5T95 - chains A and B; structure by X-ray diffraction, 1.69 A resolution.

Chain A (and B):
Name: Prephenate dehydrogenase 1
From: Glycine max
Notes: EC 1.3.1.13; chain B of this document is another copy of the same molecule, construct and numbering; everything in this record applies to it too
Reference sequence: I1MYY4 (I1MYY4_SOYBN); numbering as in UniProt (aligned over 1-271)
Amino-acid sequence (271 residues; each row starts with the number of its first residue):
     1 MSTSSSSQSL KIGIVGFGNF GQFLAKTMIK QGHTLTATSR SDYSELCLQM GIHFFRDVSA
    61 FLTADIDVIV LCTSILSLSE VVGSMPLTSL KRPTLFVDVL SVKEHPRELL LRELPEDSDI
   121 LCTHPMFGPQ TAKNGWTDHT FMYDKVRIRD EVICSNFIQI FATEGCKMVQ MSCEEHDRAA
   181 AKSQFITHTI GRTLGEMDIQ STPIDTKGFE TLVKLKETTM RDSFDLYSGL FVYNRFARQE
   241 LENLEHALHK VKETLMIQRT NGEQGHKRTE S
Not modelled in the structure: 1-8, 258-271 (chain B: 1-7, 258-271)
Construct notes: engineered mutation Thr219 (Met in I1MYY4), Asp222 (Asn in I1MYY4)
Small-molecule neighbours:
  - NADP (NAP; NADP nicotinamide-adenine-dinucleotide phosphate): Gly16, Phe17, Gly18, Asn19, Phe20, Ser39, Arg40, Ser41, Tyr43, Cys72, Thr73, Ser74, Ile75, Ser77, Glu80, Val81, Val99, Leu100, Ser101, His124, Pro125, Phe127, Gly128, Pro129, Asp222, Ser223, Asp225, Leu226
  - tyrosine (TYR): Ser101, His124, Pro125, Met126, Phe127, Gly128, Pro129, Gln130, Thr131, Gln184, Thr218, Asp222, Leu226

Chain A / chain B interface:
Residue-residue contacts (85):
  Met126(A) with Ile204(B); Thr206(B)
  Asp138(A) with Lys207(B), hydrogen bond (backbone-side chain)
  His139(A) with Lys207(B)
  Thr140(A) with Pro203(B)
  Val169(A) with Pro203(B)
  Met171(A) with Ile204(B), hydrophobic
  His176(A) with Ile204(B)
  Ala179(A) with Ile204(B), hydrophobic
  Lys182(A) with Phe209(B)
  Ser183(A) with Phe209(B)
  Ile186(A) with Met197(B), hydrophobic
  Thr187(A) with Gly208(B); Phe209(B); Leu212(B)
  Thr189(A) with Leu248(B)
  Ile190(A) with Leu194(B), hydrophobic; Leu212(B), hydrophobic
  Arg192(A) with Val251(B)
  Thr193(A) with Leu244(B); Ala247(B); Leu248(B); Val251(B)
  Leu194(A) with Ile190(B), hydrophobic
  Glu196(A) with Ala247(B); Lys250(B), salt bridge; Val251(B)
  Met197(A) with Ile186(B), hydrophobic; Asn243(B); Leu244(B), hydrophobic; Ala247(B), hydrophobic
  Pro203(A) with Thr140(B); Lys167(B), hydrogen bond (backbone-side chain); Val169(B)
  Ile204(A) with Met126(B); Val169(B), hydrophobic; Met171(B), hydrophobic; His176(B); Ala179(B), hydrophobic
  Thr206(A) with Met126(B)
  Lys207(A) with Asp138(B), hydrogen bond (side chain-backbone); His139(B)
  Gly208(A) with Thr187(B)
  Phe209(A) with Lys182(B); Ser183(B); Thr187(B)
  Thr211(A) with Thr211(B); Lys214(B), hydrogen bond
  Leu212(A) with Thr187(B); Ile190(B), hydrophobic; Leu215(B), hydrophobic
  Lys214(A) with Thr211(B), hydrogen bond
  Leu215(A) with Leu212(B), hydrophobic
  Phe224(A) with Thr254(B)
  Tyr227(A) with Val251(B); Leu255(B), hydrophobic
  Ser228(A) with Leu255(B)
  Phe231(A) with Leu255(B), hydrophobic
  Arg238(A) with Lys252(B); Met256(B)
  Leu241(A) with Lys252(B)
  Asn243(A) with Met197(B)
  Leu244(A) with Thr193(B); Met197(B), hydrophobic; Leu248(B), hydrophobic
  Glu245(A) with His249(B), salt bridge; Lys252(B), salt bridge
  Ala247(A) with Thr193(B); Glu196(B); Met197(B), hydrophobic
  Leu248(A) with Thr189(B); Thr193(B); Leu248(B), hydrophobic
  Lys250(A) with Glu196(B), salt bridge
  Val251(A) with Arg192(B); Thr193(B); Tyr227(B)
  Lys252(A) with Arg238(B); Leu241(B); Glu245(B), salt bridge
  Thr254(A) with Phe224(B)
  Leu255(A) with Tyr227(B); Phe231(B), hydrophobic
  Met256(A) with Arg238(B); Leu241(B), hydrophobic
Also at the interface, not in a pair above, chain A (54 interface residues in all): Thr131, Met142, Ala180, Gln184, Phe185, Thr202, Asp205, Glu240
Also at the interface, not in a pair above, chain B (56 interface residues in all): Thr131, Met142, Ala180, Gln184, Phe185, Thr202, Asp205, Ser228, Glu240

In short:
54 residues of chain A and 56 residues of chain B are in contact, with 5 hydrogen bonds and 5 salt bridges.
Polar pairs include Glu196(A)-Lys250(B), Glu245(A)-His249(B) and Glu245(A)-Lys252(B). Ligands of chain A: NADP
and tyrosine.
Chain A and chain B are both Prephenate dehydrogenase 1 (Glycine max); the structure, Prephenate Dehydrogenase
M219T, N222D mutant from Soybean, was determined by X-ray diffraction, deposited together with 5WHX and 5T9F.
